PDB entry 7PXA | electron microscopy, 2.80 A resolution | chains 2 and 4 of the 35 polymer chains in the assembly

# Chain 2 (and 4)
Protein: Proteasome subunit alpha
From: Mycobacterium tuberculosis
Notes: chain 4 of this document is another copy of the same molecule, construct and numbering; everything in this record applies to it too
UniProtKB: A0A655IUE1 (A0A655IUE1_MYCTX); residues 1-248 here = UniProt positions 1-248
Amino-acid sequence (248 residues; each row starts with the number of its first residue):
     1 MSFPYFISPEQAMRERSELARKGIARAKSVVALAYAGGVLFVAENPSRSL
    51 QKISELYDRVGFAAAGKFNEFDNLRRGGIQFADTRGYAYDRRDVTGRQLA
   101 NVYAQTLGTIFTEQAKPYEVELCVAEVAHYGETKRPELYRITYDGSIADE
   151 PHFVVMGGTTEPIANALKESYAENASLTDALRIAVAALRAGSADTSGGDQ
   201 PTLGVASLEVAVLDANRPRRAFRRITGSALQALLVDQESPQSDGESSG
Disordered / not traced: 1-7, 191-202, 235-248

# Chain 2 / chain 4 interface
Pairs across the interface (6):
  Leu19(2) - Pro9(4)  hydrophobic
  Arg48(2) - Glu137(4)
  Arg48(2) - Asp149(4)  salt bridge
  Ser49(2) - Arg97(4)  hydrogen bond (backbone-side chain)
  Ser49(2) - Tyr139(4)
  Asp72(2) - Gln105(4)  hydrogen bond
Also at the interface, not in a pair above, chain 2 (8 interface residues in all): Leu50, Phe68, Arg76, Lys116
Also at the interface, not in a pair above, chain 4 (9 interface residues in all): Asn101, Thr112, Ile147

# Overview
8 residues of chain 2 face 9 of chain 4 across their interface; the contacts include 2 hydrogen bonds and 1
salt bridge. Among the polar pairs are Arg48(2)-Asp149(4), Ser49(2)-Arg97(4) and Asp72(2)-Gln105(4).
Chain 2 and chain 4 are both Proteasome subunit alpha (Mycobacterium tuberculosis); the structure, Open-gate
mycobacterium 20S CP proteasome in complex MPA - global 3D refinement, was determined by electron microscopy
together with 7PX9, 7PXB, 7PXC and 7PXD from the same study.
